PDB entry 7S6T | X-ray diffraction, 1.82 A resolution | chains B and D of the 8 polymer chains in the assembly

== Chain B ==
Molecule: Methane monooxygenase beta chain
Organism: Methylosinus trichosporium OB3b
Reference sequence: A0A2D2D5X7 (A0A2D2D5X7_METTR); residue numbers follow UniProt; this construct covers 4-395
Amino-acid sequence (392 residues; row label = number of the first residue in the row):
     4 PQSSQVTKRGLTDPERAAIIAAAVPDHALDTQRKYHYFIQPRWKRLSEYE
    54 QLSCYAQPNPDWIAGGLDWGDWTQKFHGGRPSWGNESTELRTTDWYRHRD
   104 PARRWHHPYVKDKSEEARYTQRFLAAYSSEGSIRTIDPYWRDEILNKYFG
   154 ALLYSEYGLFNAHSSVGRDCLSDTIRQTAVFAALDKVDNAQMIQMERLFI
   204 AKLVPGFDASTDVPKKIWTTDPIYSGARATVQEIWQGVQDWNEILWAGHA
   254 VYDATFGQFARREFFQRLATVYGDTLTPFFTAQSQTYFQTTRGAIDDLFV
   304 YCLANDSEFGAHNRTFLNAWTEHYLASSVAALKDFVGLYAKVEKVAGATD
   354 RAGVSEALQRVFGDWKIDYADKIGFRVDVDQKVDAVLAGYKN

== Chain D ==
Molecule: Methane monooxygenase regulatory protein B
Organism: Methylosinus trichosporium OB3b
Reference sequence: A0A2D2D0T8 (A0A2D2D0T8_METTR); residues 3-138 here = UniProt positions 3-138
Amino-acid sequence (136 residues; row label = number of the first residue in the row):
     3 SAHNAYNAGIMQKTGKAFADEFFAEENQVVAESNAVVLVLMKSDEIDAII
    53 EDIVLKGGKAKNPSIVVEDKAGFWWIKADGAIEIDAAEAGELLGKPFSVY
   103 DLLINVSSTVGRAYTLGTKFTITSELMGLDRALTDI
Disordered / not traced: 134-138
Sequence notes: engineered mutation Ala-33 (His in A0A2D2D0T8)
From the paper describing this entry:
  - mutagenesis - H33A: decreased catalytic activity (citing earlier work)

== Chain B / chain D interface ==
Contacting residue pairs (11):
  Gln-5(B) / Glu-70(D)
  Gln-5(B) / Asp-71(D)  hydrogen bond (side chain-backbone)
  Ser-6(B) / Ala-7(D)
  Ser-6(B) / Tyr-8(D)  hydrogen bond (side chain-backbone)
  Ser-6(B) / Asn-9(D)  hydrogen bond (side chain-backbone)
  Ser-6(B) / Glu-70(D)  hydrogen bond
  Ser-7(B) / Asn-9(D)
  Ser-7(B) / Glu-70(D)  hydrogen bond
  Ser-7(B) / Lys-72(D)  hydrogen bond
  Arg-12(B) / Ala-73(D)  hydrogen bond (side chain-backbone)
  Arg-12(B) / Gly-74(D)
Also at the interface, not in a pair above, chain B (6 interface residues in all): Gln-8, Val-9

== In short ==
6 residues of chain B face 8 of chain D across their interface; the contacts include 7 hydrogen bonds. Among
the polar pairs are Gln-5(B)/Asp-71(D), Ser-6(B)/Tyr-8(D) and Ser-6(B)/Asn-9(D). From the paper: H33A of chain
D reduces catalytic activity.
Here chain B is Methane monooxygenase beta chain and chain D is Methane monooxygenase regulatory protein B,
both from Methylosinus trichosporium OB3b. Entry 7S6T (Complex structure of Methane monooxygenase hydroxylase
and regulatory subunit H33A) was determined by X-ray diffraction together with 7S6Q, 7S6R, 7S6S and 7S7H from
the same study.
